3IQQ - chains A and B; structure by X-ray diffraction, 2.01 A resolution.

# Chain A
Molecule: Protein S100-B
From: Bos taurus
UniProt: P02638 (S100B_BOVIN); residues 0-91 here correspond to UniProt positions 1-92 (UniProt number = residue number + 1)
Chain sequence (92 residues; numbered 0 to 91; the number before each row is that of its first residue; numbering starts at 0):
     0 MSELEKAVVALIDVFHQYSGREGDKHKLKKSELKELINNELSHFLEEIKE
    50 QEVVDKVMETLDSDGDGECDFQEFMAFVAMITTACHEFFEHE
Not modelled in the structure: 89-91
Ion coordination: Ca2+ site 1: S18, E21, D23, K26, E31; Ca2+ site 2: D61, D63, D65, E67, E72

# Chain B
Molecule: TRTK12 peptide, CapZ protein
Chain sequence (12 residues; numbered 1 to 12; the number before each row is that of its first residue):
     1 TRTKIDWNKILS
Not modelled in the structure: 1-2, 12

# Chain A / chain B interface
Contacting residue pairs (25):
  I36(A) with W7(B), hydrophobic
  S41(A) with K4(B)
  H42(A) with T3(B), hydrogen bond (backbone-backbone); K4(B)
  F43(A) with T3(B); K4(B); I5(B), hydrogen bond (backbone-backbone)
  L44(A) with K4(B); I5(B), hydrophobic; D6(B); W7(B), hydrophobic
  E45(A) with K4(B); D6(B), hydrogen bond (backbone-side chain); W7(B), hydrogen bond (backbone-side chain)
  I47(A) with W7(B), hydrophobic
  V56(A) with W7(B), hydrophobic; L11(B)
  T59(A) with L11(B)
  M79(A) with I10(B)
  I80(A) with I5(B)
  A83(A) with I5(B), hydrophobic; K9(B), hydrogen bond (backbone-side chain)
  C84(A) with I5(B), hydrophobic
  E86(A) with K9(B), hydrogen bond (backbone-side chain)
  F87(A) with T3(B)
Interface residues without a listed pair, chain A (17 interface residues in all): V52, K55

# In short
17 residues of chain A face 8 of chain B across their interface, with 6 hydrogen bonds. Polar contacts include
E45(A)-D6(B), E45(A)-W7(B) and A83(A)-K9(B). S18(A), E21(A), D23(A), K26(A) and E31(A) form the Ca2+ site 1.
Here chain A is Protein S100-B (Bos taurus) and chain B is TRTK12 peptide, CapZ protein. Entry 3IQQ (X-ray
structure of bovine TRTK12-Ca(2+)-S100B) was determined by X-ray diffraction together with 3IQO from the same
study.
